9F33 - chains A and E of the 5 polymer chains in the assembly; structure by electron microscopy, 3.05 A resolution.

# Chain A
Protein: Guanine nucleotide-binding protein G(o) subunit alpha
From: Homo sapiens
Reference sequence: P09471 (GNAO_HUMAN); residues 1-354 here = UniProt positions 1-354
Sequence (354 residues; row label = number of the first residue in the row):
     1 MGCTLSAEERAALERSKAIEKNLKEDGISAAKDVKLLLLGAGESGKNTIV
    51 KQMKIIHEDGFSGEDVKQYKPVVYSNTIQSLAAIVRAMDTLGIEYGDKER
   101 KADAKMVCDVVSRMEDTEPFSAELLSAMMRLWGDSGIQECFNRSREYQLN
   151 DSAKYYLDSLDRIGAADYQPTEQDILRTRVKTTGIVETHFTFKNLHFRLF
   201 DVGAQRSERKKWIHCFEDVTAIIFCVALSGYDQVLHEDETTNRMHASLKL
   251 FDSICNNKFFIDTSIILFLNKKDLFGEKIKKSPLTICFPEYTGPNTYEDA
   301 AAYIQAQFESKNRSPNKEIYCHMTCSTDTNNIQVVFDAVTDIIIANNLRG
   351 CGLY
Unresolved in the structure: 1-3, 55-181, 235-241
Sequence notes: engineered mutation Asn-47 (Ser in P09471), Ala-204 (Gly in P09471), Ala-246 (Glu in P09471), Lys-249 (Met in P09471), Ser-326 (Ala in P09471)
Curated features (UniProtKB/Swiss-Prot):
  - region: Lys-35 to Lys-46, Thr-48 (G1 motif), Asp-174 to Thr-182 (G2 motif), Phe-197 to Gly-203, Gln-205, Arg-206 (G3 motif), Ile-266 to Asp-273 (G4 motif), Thr-324, Cys-325, Thr-327 to Thr-329 (G5 motif)
  - binding site (GTP): Glu-43, Lys-46, Thr-48, Ser-152, Leu-176, Arg-177, Thr-178, Arg-179, Asn-270, Asp-273, Cys-325
  - binding site (Mg(2+)): Thr-182
  - modified residue: Arg-179 (ADP-ribosylarginine), Gln-205 (5-glutamyl histamine), Cys-351 (ADP-ribosylcysteine)
  - lipidation: Gly-2 (N-myristoyl glycine), Cys-3 (S-palmitoyl cysteine), Cys-351 (S-palmitoyl cysteine)
  - natural variant: Gly-40 (G40R: In DEE17 and NEDIM; G40W: Found in a patient with intractable early-onset epilepsy), Gln-52 (Q52P: Found in a patient with intractable early-onset epilepsy; Q52R: In DEE17), Ile-56 (I56T: In NEDIM), Asp-174 (D174G: In DEE17), Thr-191 to Phe-197 (deletion: In DEE17), Gly-203 (G203R: In DEE17), Arg-209 (R209C: In DEE17 and NEDIM; R209G: In NEDIM; R209H: In NEDIM; R209L: In NEDIM), Ala-227 (A227V: In NEDIM), Ile-279 (I279N: In DEE17)
  - mutagenesis: Cys-351 (C351A: Strong loss of binding to ADGRG3)
From the paper describing this entry:
  - mutagenesis - I28E, V334F, Y354F: unchanged signaling with Green fluorescent protein, D(3) dopamine receptor

# Chain E
Protein: Antibody scFv16
From: Mus musculus
Notes: antibody fragment or engineered binder
Sequence (270 residues; each row starts with the number of its first residue; numbering starts at 0):
     0 MDVQLVESGGGLVQPGGSRKLSCSASGFAFSSFGMHWVRQAPEKGLEWVA
    50 YISSGSGTIYYADTVKGRFTISRDDPKNTLFLQMTSLRSEDTAMYYCVRS
   100 IYYYGSSPFDFWGQGTTLTVSSGGGGSGGGGSGGGGSDIVMTQATSSVPV
   150 TPGESVSISCRSSKSLLHSNGNTYLYWFLQRPGQSPQLLIYRMSNLASGV
   200 PDRFSGSGSGTAFTLTISRLEAEDVGVYYCMQHLEYPLTFGAGTKLELKG
   250 SLEVLFQGPAAAHHHHHHHH
Unresolved in the structure: 0-1, 121-135, 248-269
Disulfides: Cys-159/Cys-229

# How chain A and chain E interact
Pairs across the interface (24):
  Thr-4(A) / His-167(E)  hydrogen bond (backbone-side chain)
  Ser-6(A) / His-167(E)
  Ser-6(A) / Tyr-173(E)  hydrogen bond
  Ser-6(A) / Leu-233(E)
  Ala-7(A) / His-232(E)
  Ala-7(A) / Leu-233(E)  hydrogen bond (backbone-backbone)
  Ala-7(A) / Tyr-235(E)  hydrophobic
  Glu-8(A) / Tyr-101(E)
  Glu-8(A) / Tyr-173(E)
  Glu-8(A) / Tyr-175(E)  hydrogen bond
  Glu-8(A) / Arg-191(E)  salt bridge
  Glu-8(A) / His-232(E)
  Glu-9(A) / His-167(E)  salt bridge
  Glu-9(A) / Asn-169(E)  hydrogen bond
  Arg-10(A) / Tyr-59(E)  hydrogen bond
  Arg-10(A) / Glu-234(E)  salt bridge
  Ala-11(A) / Tyr-101(E)  hydrophobic
  Ala-12(A) / Tyr-101(E)
  Glu-14(A) / Ser-52(E)  hydrogen bond
  Glu-14(A) / Ser-53(E)
  Glu-14(A) / Gly-56(E)
  Glu-14(A) / Thr-57(E)  hydrogen bond
  Arg-15(A) / Tyr-101(E)
  Arg-15(A) / Tyr-102(E)
Other interface residues (no listed pair), chain A (11 interface residues in all): Leu-5
Other interface residues (no listed pair), chain E (19 interface residues in all): Tyr-50, Ile-100, Pro-107

# In short
The interface between chain A and chain E involves 11 residues on one side and 19 on the other, with 8
hydrogen bonds and 3 salt bridges. Polar pairs include Glu-8(A)/Arg-191(E), Glu-9(A)/His-167(E) and
Arg-10(A)/Glu-234(E). The paper reports that I28E, V334F and Y354F of chain A leave signaling with Green
fluorescent protein, D(3) dopamine receptor unchanged.
Chain A is Guanine nucleotide-binding protein G(o) subunit alpha (Homo sapiens) and chain E is Antibody scFv16
(Mus musculus); the structure, Cryo-EM structure of Dopamine 3 Receptor:Go complex bound to bitopic FOB02-04A
- Conformation A, was determined by electron microscopy together with 9F34 from the same study.
